8W27 - chains C and U of the 20 polymer chains in the assembly; structure by electron microscopy, 2.21 A resolution.

Chain C (and U):
Protein: Maltose/maltodextrin-binding periplasmic protein, Poly [ADP-ribose] polymerase tankyrase-2
Organism: Homo sapiens
Notes: EC 2.4.2.30, 2.4.2.-; chain U of this document is another copy of the same molecule, construct and numbering; everything in this record applies to it too
UniProt: chimeric construct of P0AEY0, Q9H2K2: residues 474-838 from P0AEY0 (MALE_ECO57) positions 28-392 (UniProt number = residue number - 446); residues 850-1166 from Q9H2K2 positions 850-1166 (same numbers)
Chain sequence (729 residues; numbered 438 to 1166; the number before each row is that of its first residue):
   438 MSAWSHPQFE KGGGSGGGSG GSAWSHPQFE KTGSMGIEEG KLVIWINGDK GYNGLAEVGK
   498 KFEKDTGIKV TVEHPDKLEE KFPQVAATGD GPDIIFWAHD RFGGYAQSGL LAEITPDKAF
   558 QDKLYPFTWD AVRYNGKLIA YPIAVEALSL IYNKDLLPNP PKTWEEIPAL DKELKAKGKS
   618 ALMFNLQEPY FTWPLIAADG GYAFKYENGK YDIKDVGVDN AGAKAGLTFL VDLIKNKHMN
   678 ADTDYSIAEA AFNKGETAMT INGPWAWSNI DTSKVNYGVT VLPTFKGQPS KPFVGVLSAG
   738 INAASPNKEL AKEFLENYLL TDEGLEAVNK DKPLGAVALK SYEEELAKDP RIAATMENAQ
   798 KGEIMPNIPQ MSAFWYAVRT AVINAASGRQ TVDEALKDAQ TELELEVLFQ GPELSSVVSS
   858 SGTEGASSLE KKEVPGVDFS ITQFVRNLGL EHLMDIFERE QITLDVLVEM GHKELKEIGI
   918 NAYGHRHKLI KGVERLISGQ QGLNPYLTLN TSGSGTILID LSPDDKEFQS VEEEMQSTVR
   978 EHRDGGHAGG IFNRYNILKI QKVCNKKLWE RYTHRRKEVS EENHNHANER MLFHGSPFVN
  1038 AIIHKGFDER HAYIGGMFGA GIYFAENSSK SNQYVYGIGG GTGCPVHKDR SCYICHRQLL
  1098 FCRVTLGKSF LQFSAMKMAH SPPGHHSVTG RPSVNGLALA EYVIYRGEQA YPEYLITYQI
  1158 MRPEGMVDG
Unresolved in the structure: 438-874, 1159-1166
Differences from the reference sequence: initiating methionine (438); expression tag (439-473); linker (839-849)
Metal / ion sites: Zn2+: Cys1081, His1084, Cys1089, Cys1092
Ligand contacts: compound (XAV; 2-[4-(trifluoromethyl)phenyl]-7,8-dihydro-5H-thiopyrano[4,3-d]pyrimidin-4-ol): Phe1030, His1031, Gly1032, Ser1033, Pro1034, Phe1035, Tyr1050, Tyr1060, Phe1061, Ala1062, Lys1067, Ser1068, Tyr1071, Ile1075, Glu1138
Curated features (UniProtKB/Swiss-Prot):
  - binding site (Zn(2+)): Cys1081, His1084, Cys1089, Cys1092
Reported in the primary citation:
  - mutagenesis - L1136Y: unchanged binding to compound
  - mutagenesis - L1136Y: unchanged signaling in response to compound
  - mutagenesis - L1136Y: unchanged signaling in response to XAV939
  - specificity-determining residues: Leu1136
  - specificity-determining residues: Ala1112 (by similarity / conservation)

Chain C / chain U interface:
Contacting residue pairs (7):
  His889(C) with Arg896(U), hydrogen bond (backbone-side chain)
  Leu890(C) with Arg896(U)
  Asp892(C) with Asp892(U); Arg896(U), salt bridge
  Ile893(C) with Arg896(U)
  Arg896(C) with Asp892(U), salt bridge; Ile893(U)
Interface residues without a listed pair, chain U (4 interface residues in all): His889

Summary:
The interface between chain C and chain U involves 5 residues on one side and 4 on the other, with 1 hydrogen
bond and 2 salt bridges. Polar contacts include Asp892(C)-Arg896(U) and His889(C)-Arg896(U). Chain C binds
compound. From the paper: L1136Y of chain C leaves binding to compound unchanged; specificity determinants
Leu1136(C) and Ala1112(C).
Chain C and chain U are both Maltose/maltodextrin-binding periplasmic protein, Poly [ADP-ribose] polymerase
tankyrase-2 (Homo sapiens); the structure, Cryo-EM structure of human tankyrase 2 SAM-PARP filament bound to
compound, XAV (consensus map), was determined by electron microscopy, deposited together with 8W23, 8W25,
8W28, 8W2T and 8W2U.
